8AT4 - chains A and C of the 8 polymer chains in the assembly; structure by electron microscopy, 33.00 A resolution (very low resolution: no residue pairs are listed; an interface is given only as per-side residue counts).

[Chain A]
Protein: HAUS augmin-like complex subunit 1
From: Xenopus laevis
UniProtKB: Q3B8L5 (Q3B8L5_XENLA); residues 1-286 here correspond to UniProt positions 2-287 (UniProt number = residue number + 1)
Chain sequence (286 residues; row label = number of the first residue in the row):
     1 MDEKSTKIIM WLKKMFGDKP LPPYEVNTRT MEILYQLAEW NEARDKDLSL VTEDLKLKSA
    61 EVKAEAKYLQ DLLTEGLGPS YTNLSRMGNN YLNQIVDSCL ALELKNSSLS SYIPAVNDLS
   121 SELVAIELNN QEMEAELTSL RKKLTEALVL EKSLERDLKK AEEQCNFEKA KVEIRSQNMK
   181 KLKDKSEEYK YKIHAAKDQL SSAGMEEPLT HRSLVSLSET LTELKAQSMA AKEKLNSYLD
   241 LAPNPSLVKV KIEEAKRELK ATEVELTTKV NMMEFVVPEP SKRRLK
Construct notes: variant Arg156 (Gln157 in Q3B8L5)

[Chain C]
Protein: HAUS augmin like complex subunit 4 L homeolog
From: Xenopus laevis
UniProtKB: Q4V7I1 (Q4V7I1_XENLA); residue numbers follow UniProt; this construct covers 1-353
Chain sequence (353 residues; numbered 1 to 353; the number before each row is that of its first residue):
     1 MAQTLQYVSS RLSMLQIDEE DLERNAQFGK VLIELCPLLG PNGGSANLNR ELEETRRELL
    61 LQRKMWMRSE VIYQLVQEML LDLQVRKLEG SLTEEERKFQ DGLQQCMLVS ECSRLLTADS
   121 VPPSDSTSIL GLDKQDLLDL LPPNMLVLWV RDRLQKQLEE ALKKKCFTFL SFHQPETDEE
   181 GDVLRAAKVL RLASTLEDEK RRLQNEQEKH QEMRALLEKQ QEIYPHVLLR CLSLLRQAAS
   241 ELRLRAQSDI DRINAEYLEA KSNALFLKLR MEELQVLTDC YTPEKVLVHR QIRDTLEAGV
   301 KKEKQELSTS RQILSSYEFL GPEFEGLVQE YTRLKDKIKD NRWMLQELSK SLP

[Interface between chain A and chain C]
At this resolution (33 A) residue pairs are not listed: 150 residues of chain A and 149 of chain C lie at the interface.

[Overview]
The interface between chain A and chain C involves 150 residues on one side and 149 on the other.
Chain A is HAUS augmin-like complex subunit 1 and chain C is HAUS augmin like complex subunit 4 L homeolog,
both from Xenopus laevis; the structure, Structure of the augmin holocomplex in closed conformation, was
determined by electron microscopy (same publication as 8AT2 and 8AT3).
